9G9K - chains A and G of the 12 polymer chains in the assembly; structure by electron microscopy, 3.34 A resolution.

# Chain A
Name: CRISPR system single-strand-specific deoxyribonuclease Cas10/Csm1 (subtype III-A)
From: Enterococcus italicus DSM 15952
Notes: EC 3.1.-.-, 2.7.7.-
UniProt: E6LHV7 (CAS10_ENTI1); residues 2-755 here = UniProt positions 2-755
Chain sequence (774 residues; each row starts with the number of its first residue; numbers below 1 keep their minus sign (Met-18 is residue -18)):
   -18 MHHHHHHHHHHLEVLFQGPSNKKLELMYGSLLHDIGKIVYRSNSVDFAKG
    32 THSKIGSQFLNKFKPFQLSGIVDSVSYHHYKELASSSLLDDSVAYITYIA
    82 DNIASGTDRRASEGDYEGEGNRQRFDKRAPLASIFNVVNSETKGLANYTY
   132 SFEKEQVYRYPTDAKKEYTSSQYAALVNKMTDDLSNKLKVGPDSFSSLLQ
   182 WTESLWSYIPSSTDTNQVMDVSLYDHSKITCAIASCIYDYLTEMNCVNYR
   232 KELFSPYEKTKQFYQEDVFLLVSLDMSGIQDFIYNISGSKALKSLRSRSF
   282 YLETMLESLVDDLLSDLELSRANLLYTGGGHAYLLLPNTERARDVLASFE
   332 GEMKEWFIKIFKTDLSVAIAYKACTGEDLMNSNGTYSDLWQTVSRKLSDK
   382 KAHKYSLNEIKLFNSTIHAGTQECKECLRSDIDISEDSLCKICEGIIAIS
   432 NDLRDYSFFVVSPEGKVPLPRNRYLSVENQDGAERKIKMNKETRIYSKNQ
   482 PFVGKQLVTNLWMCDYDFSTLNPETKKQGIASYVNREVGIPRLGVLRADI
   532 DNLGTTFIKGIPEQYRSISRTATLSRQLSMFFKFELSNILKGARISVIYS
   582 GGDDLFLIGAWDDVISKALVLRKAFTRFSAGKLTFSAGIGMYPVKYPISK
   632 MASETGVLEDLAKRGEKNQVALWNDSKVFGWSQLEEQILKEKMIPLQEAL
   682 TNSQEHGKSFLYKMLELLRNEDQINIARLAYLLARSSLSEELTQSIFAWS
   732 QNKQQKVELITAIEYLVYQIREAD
Unresolved in the structure: -18 to 1, 25-30, 88-105, 134-138, 754-755
Disulfides: Cys405-Cys421, Cys408-Cys424
Construct notes: initiating methionine (-18); expression tag (-17 to 1)
Ion coordination: Mg2+ site 1: Asp530, Asp584 (together with AMPNPP); Mg2+ site 2: Asp530, Ile531, Asp584 (together with AMPNPP)
Small-molecule neighbours:
  - AMPNPP (ZAN; 5'-O-[(S)-hydroxy{[(S)-hydroxy(phosphonooxy)phosphoryl]amino}phosphoryl]adenosine), molecule 1: Asp256, Met257, Ser258, Gly259, Ile260, Gln261, Ile264, Tyr265, Ser280, Leu283, Glu284, Gly310, Gly311, Lys382, Tyr580, Asp585
  - AMPNPP (ZAN), molecule 2: Tyr307, His312, Tyr314, Asp530, Ile531, Asp532, Asn533, Leu534, Gly535, Phe538, Ser556, Leu559, Ser560, Gly583, Asp584, Lys644, Lys648
UniProt features mapped onto this chain:
  - mutagenesis: His14 to Asp15 (Wild-type synthesis of the cA6 activator), Asp584 to Asp585 (No longer synthesizes the cA6 activator)

# Chain G
Name: CRISPR system Cms protein Csm4
From: Enterococcus italicus DSM 15952
UniProt: E6LHV4 (CSM4_ENTI1); residues 1-307 here = UniProt positions 1-307
Chain sequence (307 residues; each row starts with the number of its first residue):
     1 MNQLVVKLVKLTFKSPVHFGMKRLSDSNHTIAADTLFSALIIEALQQQLE
    51 LSHLLNNLVITDLFPYNKTSYFLPKPLIRIEGKKGDESGYKAFKKLTYIP
   101 VENYSEYLRGEIDSLEASKIAESLNLGKASLSTKVSLQAVDHNGESEPYS
   151 VGNFTFYPESGLYFLAKGNADTIGQLEILMHALQYSGIGGKRSAGYGQFR
   201 CTIEDSGKFDSLLSQTGNIAILLSSAMASDEELVDCLEDARYLLKKRTGF
   251 VQSKTYADQLVKKKDFYAFSAGSTFYQKFNGKIFDVSDNGRHSVYRYAKA
   301 FWLEGKI
Unresolved in the structure: 1-3

# Interface between chain A and chain G
Pairs across the interface - 62 pairs, chain A then chain G:
  Asn266(A) - Arg23(G)
  Ser268(A) - Arg23(G)  hydrogen bond
  Lys343(A) - Tyr267(G)
  Thr344(A) - Lys246(G)
  Thr344(A) - Tyr267(G)
  Asp345(A) - Lys246(G)  salt bridge
  Asp369(A) - Lys84(G)  salt bridge
  Gln372(A) - Lys83(G)
  Gln372(A) - Lys84(G)  hydrogen bond (side chain-backbone)
  Gln372(A) - Glu87(G)
  Ser375(A) - Glu87(G)
  Arg376(A) - Ile80(G)
  Arg376(A) - Tyr90(G)
  Asp380(A) - Arg79(G)  salt bridge
  Asp380(A) - Arg241(G)  salt bridge
  Ala383(A) - Arg241(G)
  Ala383(A) - Tyr242(G)
  His384(A) - Leu237(G)
  His384(A) - Ala240(G)  hydrogen bond (side chain-backbone)
  His384(A) - Tyr242(G)
  Lys385(A) - Tyr242(G)
  Tyr386(A) - Tyr242(G)  hydrogen bond (backbone-side chain)
  Tyr386(A) - Leu244(G)  hydrophobic
  Leu388(A) - Leu233(G)
  Leu388(A) - Val234(G)  hydrophobic
  Leu388(A) - Leu237(G)  hydrophobic
  Ile391(A) - Met227(G)  hydrophobic
  Ile391(A) - Leu237(G)  hydrophobic
  Ile391(A) - Tyr242(G)
  Ile391(A) - Leu244(G)  hydrophobic
  Ile391(A) - Phe269(G)  hydrophobic
  Lys392(A) - Asp230(G)
  Lys392(A) - Leu233(G)
  Phe394(A) - Tyr267(G)
  Asn395(A) - Met227(G)  hydrogen bond
  Asn395(A) - Tyr267(G)
  Thr397(A) - Lys264(G)
  Thr397(A) - Asp265(G)  hydrogen bond (side chain-backbone)
  His399(A) - Lys264(G)
  His399(A) - Asp288(G)
  Ala400(A) - Lys262(G)
  Ala400(A) - Lys264(G)
  Ala400(A) - Asp288(G)  hydrogen bond (backbone-side chain)
  Thr402(A) - Lys262(G)
  Glu404(A) - Phe250(G)
  Glu404(A) - Lys262(G)  salt bridge
  Leu409(A) - Lys22(G)  hydrogen bond (backbone-side chain)
  Leu409(A) - Arg23(G)
  Ser411(A) - Lys262(G)  hydrogen bond
  Asn533(A) - Ser88(G)  hydrogen bond
  Thr536(A) - Asp86(G)
  Thr536(A) - Glu87(G)
  Thr536(A) - Ser88(G)  hydrogen bond
  Ile539(A) - Lys84(G)
  Ile539(A) - Gly85(G)
  Ile539(A) - Glu87(G)
  Lys540(A) - Gly85(G)
  Tyr627(A) - Leu131(G)
  Ser630(A) - Arg23(G)
  Lys631(A) - Ser25(G)
  Asp641(A) - Lys95(G)
  Arg645(A) - Glu122(G)  salt bridge
Also at the interface, not in a pair above, chain A (43 interface residues in all): Ser379, Ser387, Ile398, Gly401, Cys408, Gly535, Pro628, Lys644
Also at the interface, not in a pair above, chain G (36 interface residues in all): Asp26, Ser27, Lys91, Lys263

# In short
43 residues of chain A face 36 of chain G across their interface; the contacts include 11 hydrogen bonds and 6
salt bridges. Polar pairs include Asp345(A)-Lys246(G), Asp369(A)-Lys84(G) and Asp380(A)-Arg79(G). Chain A
binds AMPNPP. From UniProt: 4 mutagenesis sites on chain A.
Here chain A is CRISPR system single-strand-specific deoxyribonuclease Cas10/Csm1 (subtype III-A) and chain G
is CRISPR system Cms protein Csm4, both from Enterococcus italicus DSM 15952. Entry 9G9K (CryoEM structure of
Enterococcus italicus Csm-crRNA-CTR2 complex (4.3) bound to AMPNPP) was determined by electron microscopy
together with 9G9A, 9G9B, 9G9C, 9G9D, 9G9E, 9G9F and 4 further entries from the same study.
